Entry 5H37 (electron microscopy, 4.00 A resolution); this record covers chains A and C of the 12 polymer chains in the assembly.

Chain A (and C):
Name: structural protein E
From: Zika virus
Notes: chain C of this document is another copy of the same molecule, construct and numbering; everything in this record applies to it too
Reference sequence: A0A024B7W1 (A0A024B7W1_ZIKV); residues 1-504 here correspond to UniProt positions 291-794 (UniProt number = residue number + 290)
Amino-acid sequence (504 residues; numbered 1 to 504; the number before each row is that of its first residue):
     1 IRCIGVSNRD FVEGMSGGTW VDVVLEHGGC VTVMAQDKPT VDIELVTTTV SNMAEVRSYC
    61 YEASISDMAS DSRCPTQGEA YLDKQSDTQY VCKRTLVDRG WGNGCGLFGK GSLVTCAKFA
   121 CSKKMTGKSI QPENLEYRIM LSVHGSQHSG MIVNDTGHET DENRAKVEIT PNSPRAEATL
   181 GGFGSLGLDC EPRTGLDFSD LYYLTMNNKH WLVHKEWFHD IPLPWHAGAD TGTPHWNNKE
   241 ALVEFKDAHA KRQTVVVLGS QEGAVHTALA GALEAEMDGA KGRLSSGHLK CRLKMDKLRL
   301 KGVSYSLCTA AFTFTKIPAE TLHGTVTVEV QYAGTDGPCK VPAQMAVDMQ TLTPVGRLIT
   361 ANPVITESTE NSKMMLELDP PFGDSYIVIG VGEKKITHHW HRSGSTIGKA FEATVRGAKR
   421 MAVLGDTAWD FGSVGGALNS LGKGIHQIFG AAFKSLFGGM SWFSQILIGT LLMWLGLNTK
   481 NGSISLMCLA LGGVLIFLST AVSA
Cystine bridges: Cys3-Cys30, Cys60-Cys121, Cys74-Cys105, Cys92-Cys116, Cys190-Cys291, Cys308-Cys339
Covalent attachments: N-acetylglucosamine (NAG) linked to Asn154

How chain A and chain C interact:
Residue-residue contacts (41):
  Ser7(A) - Asp98(C)  hydrogen bond
  His27(A) - His249(C)  hydrogen bond
  Gly28(A) - His249(C)  hydrogen bond (backbone-side chain)
  Arg99(A) - Ile4(C)  hydrogen bond (side chain-backbone)
  Arg99(A) - Val6(C)
  Trp101(A) - Ile4(C)
  Trp101(A) - Lys316(C)
  Trp101(A) - Ala319(C)
  Trp101(A) - Glu329(C)
  Gly106(A) - Ala319(C)
  Phe108(A) - Ile4(C)  hydrophobic
  Phe108(A) - Gly5(C)
  Phe108(A) - Glu320(C)
  Phe108(A) - Thr321(C)
  Phe108(A) - Thr327(C)
  Lys209(A) - Val256(C)
  His249(A) - His27(C)
  Lys251(A) - Val6(C)
  Arg252(A) - Glu276(C)  salt bridge
  Val256(A) - Lys209(C)
  Val257(A) - Lys209(C)
  Leu258(A) - His266(C)  hydrogen bond (backbone-side chain)
  Gly259(A) - Glu262(C)
  Ser260(A) - Glu262(C)  hydrogen bond (backbone-side chain)
  Ser260(A) - Gly263(C)  hydrogen bond (backbone-backbone)
  Gln261(A) - Gly263(C)
  Glu262(A) - Gly259(C)
  Glu262(A) - Ser260(C)  hydrogen bond (side chain-backbone)
  Gly263(A) - Ser260(C)  hydrogen bond (backbone-backbone)
  Gly263(A) - Gln261(C)
  Ala264(A) - Ala264(C)
  His266(A) - Leu258(C)
  His266(A) - Gly259(C)
  Glu274(A) - Thr254(C)
  Lys316(A) - Trp101(C)
  Ala319(A) - Gly106(C)
  Ala319(A) - Phe108(C)  hydrophobic
  Glu320(A) - Leu107(C)
  Thr321(A) - Phe108(C)
  Leu322(A) - Phe108(C)
  Leu322(A) - Gly109(C)
Other interface residues (no listed pair), chain A (36 interface residues in all): Ile4, Gly5, Gly100, Leu107, Gly109, Lys246, Ala250, Thr267, Thr327
Other interface residues (no listed pair), chain C (39 interface residues in all): Arg2, Gly28, Gly100, Lys246, Glu274, Ser285, Ser286, Ile317, Pro318, Leu322

In short:
The interface between chain A and chain C involves 36 residues on one side and 39 on the other, with 9
hydrogen bonds and 1 salt bridge. Polar pairs include Arg252(A)-Glu276(C), Ser7(A)-Asp98(C) and
His27(A)-His249(C).
Chain A and chain C are both structural protein E (Zika virus); the structure, Cryo-EM structure of zika virus
complexed with Fab C10 at pH 8.0, was determined by electron microscopy (same publication as 5H30 and 5H32).
